4MST - chain A; structure by X-ray diffraction, 1.93 A resolution.

[Chain A]
Protein: class I chitinase
Organism: Hevea brasiliensis
Notes: EC 3.2.1.14; fragment: putative catalytic domain (pCatD
Reference sequence: Q949H3 (Q949H3_HEVBR); residue numbers follow UniProt; this construct covers 54-295
Amino-acid sequence (242 residues; row label = number of the first residue in the row):
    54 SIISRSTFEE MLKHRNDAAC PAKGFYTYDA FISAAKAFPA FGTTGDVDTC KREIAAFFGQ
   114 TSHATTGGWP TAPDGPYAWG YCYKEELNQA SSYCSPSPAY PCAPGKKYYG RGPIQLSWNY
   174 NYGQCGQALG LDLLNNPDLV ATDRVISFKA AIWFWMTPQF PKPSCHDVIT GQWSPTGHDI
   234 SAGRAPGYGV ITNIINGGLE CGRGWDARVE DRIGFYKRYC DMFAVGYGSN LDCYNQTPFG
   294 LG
Not modelled in the structure: 295
Cystine bridges: C73-C135, C147-C155, C254-C286

[Summary]
Chain A is class I chitinase (Hevea brasiliensis); the structure, Crystal Structure of a putative catalytic
domain of a chitinase-like protein (HbCLP1) from Hevea brasiliensis, was determined by X-ray diffraction (same
publication as 4MPI).
